PDB entry 6PJP | X-ray diffraction, 2.45 A resolution | chains A and B

[Chain A]
Molecule: Rhomboid protease GlpG
Organism: Escherichia coli
Notes: EC 3.4.21.105
UniProtKB: A0A0J2E248 (A0A0J2E248_ECOLX); numbering as in UniProt (aligned over 87-276)
Sequence (211 residues; each row starts with the number of its first residue):
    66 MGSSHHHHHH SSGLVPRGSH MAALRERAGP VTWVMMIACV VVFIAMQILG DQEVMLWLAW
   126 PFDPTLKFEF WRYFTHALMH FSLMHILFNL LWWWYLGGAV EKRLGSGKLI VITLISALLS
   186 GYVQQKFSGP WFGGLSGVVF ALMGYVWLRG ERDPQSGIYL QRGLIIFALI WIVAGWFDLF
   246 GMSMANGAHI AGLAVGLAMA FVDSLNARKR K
Disordered / not traced: 66-92, 243-247, 272-276
Differences from the reference sequence: initiating methionine (66); expression tag (67-86); engineered mutation Phe205 (Tyr in A0A0J2E248)

[Chain B]
Molecule: Peptide aldehyde inhibitor
Sequence (13 residues; numbered 498 to 510; the number before each row is that of its first residue):
   498 RKVRMAAIVF SFP
Disordered / not traced: 498-499, 505-510

[Interface between chain A and chain B]
Pairs across the interface - 32 pairs, chain A then chain B:
  Met120(A) with Val500(B), hydrophobic
  Phe146(A) with Val500(B), hydrophobic
  Ser147(A) with Met502(B)
  His150(A) with Met502(B); Ala503(B), hydrogen bond (side chain-backbone); Ala504(B)
  Phe153(A) with Ala504(B)
  Asn154(A) with Ala503(B), hydrogen bond (side chain-backbone); Ala504(B)
  Gln189(A) with Arg501(B)
  Ser193(A) with Arg501(B)
  Trp196(A) with Val500(B); Arg501(B), hydrogen bond (backbone-backbone)
  Phe197(A) with Arg501(B)
  Gly198(A) with Arg501(B), hydrogen bond (backbone-backbone); Met502(B); Ala503(B), hydrogen bond (backbone-backbone)
  Gly199(A) with Ala503(B)
  Ser201(A) with Ala503(B), hydrogen bond (side chain-backbone); Ala504(B), hydrogen bond (side chain-backbone)
  Trp236(A) with Ala504(B)
  Ser248(A) with Val500(B), hydrogen bond (side chain-backbone); Arg501(B); Met502(B), hydrogen bond (backbone-backbone)
  Met249(A) with Arg501(B), hydrogen bond (backbone-side chain); Met502(B); Ala504(B), hydrophobic
  Ala250(A) with Arg501(B); Met502(B), hydrogen bond (backbone-backbone); Ala503(B), hydrophobic
  His254(A) with Ala503(B); Ala504(B)
Other interface residues (no listed pair), chain A (22 interface residues in all): Leu200, Gly202, Asn251, Ala253

[In short]
22 residues of chain A face 5 of chain B across their interface; the contacts include 11 hydrogen bonds. Polar
pairs include His150(A)-Ala503(B), Asn154(A)-Ala503(B) and Ser201(A)-Ala503(B).
Chain A is Rhomboid protease GlpG (Escherichia coli) and chain B is Peptide aldehyde inhibitor; the structure,
Time-resolved structural snapshot of proteolysis by GlpG inside the membrane, was determined by X-ray
diffraction (same publication as 6PJ5, 6PJ7, 6PJ8, 6PJ9, 6PJR and 6PJU).
